PDB entry 5M1N | X-ray diffraction, 1.20 A resolution | chain A

[Chain A]
Name: Phage terminase large subunit
From: Thermus phage G20c
Sequence (191 residues; each row starts with the number of its first residue):
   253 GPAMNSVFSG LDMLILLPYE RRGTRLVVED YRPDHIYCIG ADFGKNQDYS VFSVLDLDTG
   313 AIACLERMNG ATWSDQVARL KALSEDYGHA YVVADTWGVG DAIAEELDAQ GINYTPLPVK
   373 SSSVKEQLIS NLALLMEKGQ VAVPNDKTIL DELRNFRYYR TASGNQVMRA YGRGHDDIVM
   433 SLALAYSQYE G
Disordered / not traced: 253, 443
Bound ions: Mn2+: Asp294, Asp429
Reported in the primary citation:
  - Mn2+ coordination: Asp294, Asp429
  - catalytic residues: Asp294, Asp347, Asp429
  - catalytic residues: His427 (proposed by the authors, not directly observed)
  - conformationally variable residues (loop rearrangement): Asp347
  - Mn2+ coordination through a water molecule: Asp428

[Summary]
Asp294 and Asp429 coordinate Mn2+. From the paper: catalytic residues Asp294, Asp347 and Asp429 among others;
Mn2+ coordination by Asp294 and Asp429.
Chain A is Phage terminase large subunit (Thermus phage G20c); the structure, Crystal structure of the large
terminase nuclease from thermophilic phage G20c with bound Manganese, was determined by X-ray diffraction
together with 5M1F, 5M1K, 5M1O, 5M1P and 5M1Q from the same study.
